6FKK - chain A; structure by X-ray diffraction, 2.78 A resolution.

[Chain A]
Molecule: MIP07328p
Source organism: Drosophila melanogaster
UniProt: Q7KK54 (Q7KK54_DROME); numbering as in UniProt (aligned over 37-602)
Chain sequence (578 residues; each row starts with the number of its first residue):
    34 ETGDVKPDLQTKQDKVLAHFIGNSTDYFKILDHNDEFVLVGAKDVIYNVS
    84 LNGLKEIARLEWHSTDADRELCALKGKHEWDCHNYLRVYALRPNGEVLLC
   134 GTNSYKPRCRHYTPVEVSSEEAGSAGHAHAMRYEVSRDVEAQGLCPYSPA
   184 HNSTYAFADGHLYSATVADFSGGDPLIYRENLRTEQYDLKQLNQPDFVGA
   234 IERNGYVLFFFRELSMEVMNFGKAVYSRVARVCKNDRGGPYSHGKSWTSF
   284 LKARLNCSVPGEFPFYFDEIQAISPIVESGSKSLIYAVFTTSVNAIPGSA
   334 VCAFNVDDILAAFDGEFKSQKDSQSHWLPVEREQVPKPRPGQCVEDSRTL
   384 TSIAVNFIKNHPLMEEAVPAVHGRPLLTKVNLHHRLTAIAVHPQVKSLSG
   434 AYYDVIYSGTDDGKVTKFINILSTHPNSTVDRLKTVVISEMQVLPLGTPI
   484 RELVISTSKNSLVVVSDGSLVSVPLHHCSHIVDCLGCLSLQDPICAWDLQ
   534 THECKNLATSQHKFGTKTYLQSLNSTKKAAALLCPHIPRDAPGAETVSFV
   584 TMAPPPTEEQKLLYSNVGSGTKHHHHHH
Not modelled in the structure: 34-41, 147-161, 570-611
Differences from the reference sequence: expression tag (34-36, 603-611)
Disulfides: Cys105-Cys115, Cys133-Cys142, Cys266-Cys376, Cys290-Cys335, Cys511-Cys528, Cys517-Cys567, Cys520-Cys537
Covalent attachments: N-acetylglucosamine (NAG) linked to Asn56, Asn81, Asn185, Asn289

[Overview]
Covalently linked N-acetylglucosamine: at Asn56, Asn81, Asn185 and Asn289.
Chain A is MIP07328p (Drosophila melanogaster); the structure, Drosophila Semaphorin 1b, extracellular domains
1-2, was determined by X-ray diffraction, deposited together with 6QP7 and 6QP9.
